PDB entry 8HIM | electron microscopy, 2.80 A resolution | chains T and B of the 13 polymer chains in the assembly

[Chain T]
Molecule: 34-nt DNA strand
Sequence (34 nucleotides; numbered 1 to 34; the number before each row is that of its first residue):
     1 AAGCTCAAGT ATCGTAGCCT GGTCATTACG AGTA
Not modelled in the structure: 1-3, 30-34

[Chain B]
Protein: DNA-directed RNA polymerase IV and V subunit 2
Organism: Brassica oleracea
Chain sequence (1169 residues; numbered 1 to 1169; the number before each row is that of its first residue):
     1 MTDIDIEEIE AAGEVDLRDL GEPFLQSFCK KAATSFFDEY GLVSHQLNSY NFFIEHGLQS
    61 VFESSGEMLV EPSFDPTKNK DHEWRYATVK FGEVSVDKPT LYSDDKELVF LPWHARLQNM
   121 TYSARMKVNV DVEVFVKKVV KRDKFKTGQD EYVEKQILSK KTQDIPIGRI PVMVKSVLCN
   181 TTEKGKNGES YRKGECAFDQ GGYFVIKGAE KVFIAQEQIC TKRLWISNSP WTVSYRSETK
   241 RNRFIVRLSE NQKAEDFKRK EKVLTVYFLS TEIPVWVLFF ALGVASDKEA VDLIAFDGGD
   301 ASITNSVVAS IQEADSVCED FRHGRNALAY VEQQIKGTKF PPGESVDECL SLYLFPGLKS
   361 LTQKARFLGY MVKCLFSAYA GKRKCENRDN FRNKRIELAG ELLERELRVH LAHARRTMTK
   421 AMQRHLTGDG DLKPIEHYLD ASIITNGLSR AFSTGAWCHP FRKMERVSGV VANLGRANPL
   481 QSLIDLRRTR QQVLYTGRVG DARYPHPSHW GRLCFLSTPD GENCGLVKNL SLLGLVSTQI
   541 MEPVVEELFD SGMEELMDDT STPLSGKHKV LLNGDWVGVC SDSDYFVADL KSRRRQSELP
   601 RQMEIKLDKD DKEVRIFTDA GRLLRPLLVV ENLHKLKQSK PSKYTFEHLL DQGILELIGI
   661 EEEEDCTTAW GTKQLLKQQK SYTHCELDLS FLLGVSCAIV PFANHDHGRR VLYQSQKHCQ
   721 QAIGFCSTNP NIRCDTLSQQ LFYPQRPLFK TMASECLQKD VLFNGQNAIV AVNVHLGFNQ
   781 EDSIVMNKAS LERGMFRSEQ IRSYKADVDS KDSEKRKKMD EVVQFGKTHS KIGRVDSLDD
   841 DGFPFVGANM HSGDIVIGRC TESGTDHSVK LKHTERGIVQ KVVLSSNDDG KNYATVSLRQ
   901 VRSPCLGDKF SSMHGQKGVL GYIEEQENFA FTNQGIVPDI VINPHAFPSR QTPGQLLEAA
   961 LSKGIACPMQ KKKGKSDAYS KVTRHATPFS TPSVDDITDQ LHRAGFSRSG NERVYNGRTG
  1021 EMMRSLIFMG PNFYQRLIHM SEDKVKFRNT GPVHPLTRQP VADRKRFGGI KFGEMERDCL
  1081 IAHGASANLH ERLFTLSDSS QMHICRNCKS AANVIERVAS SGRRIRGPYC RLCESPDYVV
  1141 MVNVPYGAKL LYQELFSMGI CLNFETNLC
Not modelled in the structure: 1-14, 73-85, 135-161, 184-190, 253-257, 811-821, 1049-1169
Reported in the primary citation:
  - binding site for the 34-nt DNA strand: Tyr495
  - binding site for the 34-nt DNA strand (chain T): Tyr495

[How chain T and chain B interact]
Pairs across the interface (6):
  DA16(T) - Tyr495(B)  hydrogen bond to the base
  DG17(T) - Tyr495(B)  hydrogen bond to the phosphate
  DA25(T) - Ser453(B)  sugar contact
  DT26(T) - Ser453(B)  hydrogen bond to the phosphate
  DT26(T) - Thr454(B)  phosphate contact
  DT27(T) - Arg450(B)  salt bridge to the phosphate

[In short]
The interface between chain T and chain B involves 5 residues on one side and 4 on the other; the contacts
include 3 hydrogen bonds and 1 salt bridge. Polar pairs include DA16(T)-Tyr495(B), DG17(T)-Tyr495(B) and
DT26(T)-Ser453(B). The paper reports a binding site for the 34-nt DNA strand at Tyr495(B); a binding site for
the 34-nt DNA strand (chain T) at Tyr495(B).
Chain T is a 34-nt DNA strand and chain B is DNA-directed RNA polymerase IV and V subunit 2 (Brassica
oleracea); the structure, A cryo-EM structure of B. oleracea RNA polymerase V elongation complex at 2.73
Angstrom, was determined by electron microscopy (same publication as 8HIL).
